4KAI - chain A; structure by X-ray diffraction, 2.30 A resolution.

[Chain A]
Molecule: HCV Polymerase
Source organism: Hepatitis C virus
Notes: EC 2.7.7.48; fragment: HCV NS5B, delta 21 BK, genotype 1b, triple mutant
UniProt: P26663 (POLG_HCVBK); residues 1-570 here correspond to UniProt positions 2420-2989 (UniProt number = residue number + 2419)
Chain sequence (577 residues; numbered 0 to 576; the number before each row is that of its first residue; numbering starts at 0):
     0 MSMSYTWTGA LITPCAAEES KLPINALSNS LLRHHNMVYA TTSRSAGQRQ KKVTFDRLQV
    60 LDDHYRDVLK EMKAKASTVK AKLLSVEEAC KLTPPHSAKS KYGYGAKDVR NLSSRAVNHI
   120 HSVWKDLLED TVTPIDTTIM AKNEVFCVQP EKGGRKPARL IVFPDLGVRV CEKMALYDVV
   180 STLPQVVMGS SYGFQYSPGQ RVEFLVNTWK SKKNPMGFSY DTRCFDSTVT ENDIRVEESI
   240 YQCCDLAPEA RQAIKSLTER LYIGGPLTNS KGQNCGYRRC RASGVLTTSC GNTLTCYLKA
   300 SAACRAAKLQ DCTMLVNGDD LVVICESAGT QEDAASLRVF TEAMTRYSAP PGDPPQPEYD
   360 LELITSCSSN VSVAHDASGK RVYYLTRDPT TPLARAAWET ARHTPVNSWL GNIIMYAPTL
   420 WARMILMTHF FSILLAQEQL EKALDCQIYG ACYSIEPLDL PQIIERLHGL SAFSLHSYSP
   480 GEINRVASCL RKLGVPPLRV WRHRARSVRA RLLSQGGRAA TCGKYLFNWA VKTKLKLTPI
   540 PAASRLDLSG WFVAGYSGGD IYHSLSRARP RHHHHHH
Disordered / not traced: 0, 150-153, 541-548, 565-576
Differences from the reference sequence: initiating methionine (0); engineered mutation Q47 (Leu2466 in P26663), Y101 (Phe2520 in P26663), R114 (Lys2533 in P26663); expression tag (571-576)
Small-molecule neighbours:
  - gsk5852 (1PV; [4-({[5-cyclopropyl-2-(4-fluorophenyl)-3-(methylcarbamoyl)-1-benzofuran-6-yl](methylsulfonyl)amino}methyl)-2-fluorophenyl]boronic acid), molecule 1: F193, P197, R200, L204, L314, V315, N316, D319, L320, V321, L360, I363, S365, C366, S368, L384, M414, Y415, I447, Y448, G449
  - gsk5852 (1PV), molecule 2: L419, M423, L474, H475, S476, Y477, I482, L497, R498, R501, R505, W528, A529, K533
Curated features (UniProtKB/Swiss-Prot):
  - binding site (Mg(2+)): D220, D318, D319
  - modified residue (Phosphoserine): S29, S42

[Summary]
Ligands of chain A: gsk5852. From UniProt: 3 Mg2+-binding residues.
Chain A is HCV Polymerase (Hepatitis C virus); the structure, HCV NS5B GT1B N316 with GSK5852A, was determined
by X-ray diffraction (same publication as 4KHR, 4KE5, 4KHM, 4KB7 and 4KBI).
